PDB entry 5IC6 | X-ray diffraction, 2.70 A resolution | chains A and B of the 3 polymer chains in the assembly

Chain A:
Molecule: Caspase-7 subunit p20
From: Homo sapiens
Notes: EC 3.4.22.60
UniProt: P55210 (CASP7_HUMAN); numbering as in UniProt (aligned over 1-198)
Amino-acid sequence (198 residues; each row starts with the number of its first residue):
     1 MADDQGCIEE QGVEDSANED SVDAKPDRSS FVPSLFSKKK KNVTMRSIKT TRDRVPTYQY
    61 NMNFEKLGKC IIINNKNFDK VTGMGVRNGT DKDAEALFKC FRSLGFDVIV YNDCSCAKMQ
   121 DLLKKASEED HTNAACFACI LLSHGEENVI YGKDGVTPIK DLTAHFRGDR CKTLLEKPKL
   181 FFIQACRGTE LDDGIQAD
Unresolved in the structure: 1-56, 197-198
Curated features (UniProtKB/Swiss-Prot):
  - region: Lys38 to Lys41 (Exosite), Lys76 to Arg87 (Loop L1), Arg187 to Gln196 (Loop L2)
  - active site: His144, Cys186
  - site: Phe36, Ser37 (Cleavage), Met45, Arg46 (Cleavage), Ser47, Ile48 (Cleavage), Arg187 (Involved in allosteric regulation)
  - modified residue: Ala2 (N-acetylalanine), Ser30 (Phosphoserine), Ser37 (Phosphoserine), Thr173 (Phosphothreonine)
  - mutagenesis: Asp23 (D23A: Abolished cleavage at the N-terminus, leading to impaired activation and thiol protease activity. In P7-D2A mutant ...), Ser30 (S30A: Abolished phosphorylation by PAK2; when associated with A-173 and A-239; S30E: Mimics phosphorylation; does not affect thiol protease activity), Lys38 to Lys41 (Decreased ability to cleave PARP1 and PTGES3; Decreased ability to cleave PARP1), Lys39 to Lys40 (Does not affect ability to cleave PARP1; Decreased ability to cleave PARP1. Decreased RNA-binding), Lys39 (K39E: Decreased ability to cleave PARP1), Thr173 (T173A: Abolished phosphorylation by PAK2; when associated with A-30 and A-239), Cys186 (C186A: Abolished thiol protease activity), Arg187 (R187K: Does not significantly affect thiol protease catalytic efficiency; R187M/A/G: Reduced thiol protease catalytic efficiency; R187W/N: Strongly reduced thiol protease catalytic efficiency), Asp192 (D192A: Strongly reduced thiol protease activity), Asp198 (D198A: Strongly reduced cleavage and activation by initiator caspases. Abolished cleavage and activation by initiator caspases; when associated with A-206. In P7-D2A mutant ...)

Chain B:
Molecule: Caspase-7 subunit p11
From: Homo sapiens
Notes: EC 3.4.22.60
UniProt: P55210 (CASP7_HUMAN); numbering as in UniProt (aligned over 199-303)
Amino-acid sequence (113 residues; each row starts with the number of its first residue):
   199 SGPINDTDAN PRYKIPVEAD FLFAYSTVPG YYSWRSPGRG SWFVQALCSI LEEHGKDLEI
   259 MQILTRVNDR VARHFESQSD DPHFHEKKQI PCVVSMLTKE LYFSQLEHHH HHH
Unresolved in the structure: 199-211, 302-311
Differences from the reference sequence: expression tag (304-311)
Curated features (UniProtKB/Swiss-Prot):
  - region: Val226 to Gly238 (Loop L3), Glu274 to Ile288 (Loop L4)
  - site: Tyr223 (Involved in allosteric regulation)
  - modified residue: Arg233 (Microbial infection: ADP-riboxanated arginine), Ser239 (Phosphoserine)
  - mutagenesis: Asp206 (D206A: Reduced cleavage and activation by initiator caspases. Abolished cleavage and activation by initiator caspases; when associated with A-198), Tyr223 (Y223A/F/W/D/E: Does not significantly affect thiol protease catalytic efficiency), Tyr229 (Y229W: Strongly reduced thiol protease catalytic efficiency), Tyr230 to Ser234 (In esCasp-7 V3 mutant; promotes specificity toward alternate peptides with VEID, YVAD, WEHD, LETD or LEHD sequence; when associated with C-276. In esCasp-7 V4 mutant ...), Trp232 to Ser234 (In dsCasp-7 mutant; unable to cleave DEVD and VEID peptides; when associated with F-276), Arg233 (R233A: Abolished ADP-riboxanation by C.violaceum CopC), Ser239 (S239A: Abolished phosphorylation by PAK2; when associated with A-30 and A-173; S239E: Mimics phosphorylation; leading to inactivate thiol protease activity), Gln276 (Q276C: In esCasp-7 V3 mutant; promotes specificity toward alternate peptides with VEID, YVAD, WEHD, LETD or LEHD sequence; when associated with 230-V--V-234; Q276D: In esCasp-7 V4 mutant ...), Cys290 (C290S: Decreased phosphorylation by PAK2; C290T/N: Does not significantly affect thiol protease catalytic activity)

How chain A and chain B interact:
Pairs across the interface (101):
  Thr57(A) - Lys297(B)
  Tyr58(A) - Lys297(B)
  Tyr58(A) - Glu298(B)  hydrogen bond (backbone-backbone)
  Gln59(A) - Lys297(B)
  Gln59(A) - Glu298(B)  hydrogen bond
  Gln59(A) - Tyr300(B)
  Tyr60(A) - Asp218(B)  hydrogen bond
  Tyr60(A) - Leu295(B)
  Tyr60(A) - Thr296(B)  hydrogen bond (side chain-backbone)
  Tyr60(A) - Lys297(B)
  Tyr60(A) - Glu298(B)  hydrogen bond (backbone-backbone)
  Met62(A) - Leu299(B)  hydrophobic
  Met62(A) - Tyr300(B)
  Arg87(A) - Arg233(B)
  Asn88(A) - Arg233(B)  hydrogen bond (backbone-side chain)
  Asn88(A) - Pro235(B)
  Gly89(A) - Pro235(B)
  Gly89(A) - Gly238(B)
  Lys92(A) - Gly236(B)
  Lys92(A) - Arg237(B)
  Asp93(A) - Gly238(B)
  Asp93(A) - Ser239(B)  hydrogen bond
  Asp93(A) - Val242(B)
  Ala96(A) - Cys246(B)
  Leu97(A) - Val242(B)  hydrophobic
  Leu97(A) - Cys246(B)  hydrophobic
  Cys100(A) - Cys246(B)  hydrophobic
  Cys100(A) - Glu250(B)
  Phe101(A) - Leu249(B)  hydrophobic
  Ser103(A) - Lys254(B)  hydrogen bond (backbone-side chain)
  Leu104(A) - Gly253(B)
  Leu104(A) - Lys254(B)  hydrogen bond (backbone-side chain)
  Leu142(A) - Val242(B)  hydrophobic
  Glu147(A) - Pro227(B)
  Glu147(A) - Gly228(B)  hydrogen bond (side chain-backbone)
  Thr163(A) - Phe219(B)
  Thr163(A) - Phe221(B)
  Phe166(A) - Phe219(B)
  Arg167(A) - Val215(B)
  Arg167(A) - Glu216(B)
  Arg167(A) - Phe219(B)
  Gly168(A) - Val215(B)  hydrogen bond (backbone-backbone)
  Asp169(A) - Val215(B)
  Leu175(A) - Ile213(B)  hydrophobic
  Glu176(A) - Ile213(B)
  Glu176(A) - Asp218(B)
  Lys177(A) - Asp218(B)
  Pro178(A) - Asp218(B)
  Pro178(A) - Leu295(B)  hydrophobic
  Lys179(A) - Ala217(B)
  Lys179(A) - Asp218(B)  hydrogen bond (backbone-backbone)
  Lys179(A) - Phe219(B)
  Lys179(A) - Leu220(B)  hydrogen bond (backbone-backbone)
  Leu180(A) - Leu220(B)
  Leu180(A) - Leu299(B)  hydrophobic
  Phe181(A) - Phe219(B)  hydrophobic
  Phe181(A) - Leu220(B)  hydrogen bond (backbone-backbone)
  Phe181(A) - Phe221(B)
  Phe181(A) - Ala222(B)  hydrogen bond (backbone-backbone)
  Phe182(A) - Ala222(B)
  Phe182(A) - Leu245(B)  hydrophobic
  Ile183(A) - Phe221(B)  hydrophobic
  Ile183(A) - Ala222(B)  hydrogen bond (backbone-backbone)
  Ile183(A) - Tyr223(B)  hydrophobic
  Ile183(A) - Ser224(B)  hydrogen bond (backbone-backbone)
  Gln184(A) - Ser224(B)
  Gln184(A) - Ser231(B)  hydrogen bond
  Gln184(A) - Trp232(B)
  Gln184(A) - Ser239(B)  hydrogen bond
  Gln184(A) - Phe241(B)
  Ala185(A) - Ser224(B)  hydrogen bond (backbone-side chain)
  Ala185(A) - Thr225(B)
  Ala185(A) - Ser231(B)
  Cys186(A) - Tyr229(B)
  Cys186(A) - Tyr230(B)  hydrophobic
  Cys186(A) - Ser231(B)  hydrogen bond (side chain-backbone)
  Arg187(A) - Tyr223(B)
  Arg187(A) - Thr225(B)  hydrogen bond (side chain-backbone)
  Arg187(A) - Val226(B)
  Arg187(A) - Pro227(B)
  Arg187(A) - Gly228(B)  hydrogen bond (backbone-backbone)
  Arg187(A) - Tyr229(B)  hydrogen bond (backbone-backbone)
  Arg187(A) - Cys290(B)
  Gly188(A) - Gly228(B)
  Gly188(A) - Tyr229(B)  hydrogen bond (backbone-backbone)
  Gly188(A) - Tyr230(B)
  Thr189(A) - Gly228(B)  hydrogen bond (backbone-backbone)
  Thr189(A) - Tyr230(B)
  Glu190(A) - Gly228(B)  hydrogen bond (backbone-backbone)
  Glu190(A) - Tyr229(B)
  Glu190(A) - Tyr230(B)  hydrogen bond (backbone-backbone)
  Leu191(A) - Tyr229(B)
  Leu191(A) - Tyr230(B)  hydrophobic
  Leu191(A) - Trp232(B)  hydrophobic
  Leu191(A) - His281(B)
  Asp192(A) - Tyr229(B)
  Asp192(A) - Lys285(B)
  Asp192(A) - Lys286(B)  hydrogen bond (backbone-backbone)
  Asp193(A) - Glu284(B)
  Asp193(A) - Lys285(B)  salt bridge
  Gly194(A) - Lys286(B)
Interface residues without a listed pair, chain A (49 interface residues in all): Leu67, Val86, Thr90, Phe106, His144, Ile159
Interface residues without a listed pair, chain B (49 interface residues in all): Ser234, Leu262, Phe282, Ile288, Phe301

In short:
Chain A and chain B each contribute 49 residues to their interface, with 29 hydrogen bonds and 1 salt bridge.
Among the polar pairs are Asp193(A)-Lys285(B), Gln59(A)-Glu298(B) and Tyr60(A)-Asp218(B).
Here chain A is Caspase-7 subunit p20 and chain B is Caspase-7 subunit p11, both from Homo sapiens. Entry 5IC6
(Crystal structure of caspase-7 DEVE peptide complex) was determined by X-ray diffraction, deposited together
with 5IC4.
